3G4T - chains B and H of the 4 polymer chains in the assembly; structure by X-ray diffraction, 2.64 A resolution.

== Chain B ==
Protein: Exodeoxyribonuclease
From: Methanothermobacter thermautotrophicus
Notes: EC 3.1.11.2
UniProt: O26314 (O26314_METTH); residues 1-257 here = UniProt positions 1-257
Chain sequence (265 residues; each row starts with the number of its first residue):
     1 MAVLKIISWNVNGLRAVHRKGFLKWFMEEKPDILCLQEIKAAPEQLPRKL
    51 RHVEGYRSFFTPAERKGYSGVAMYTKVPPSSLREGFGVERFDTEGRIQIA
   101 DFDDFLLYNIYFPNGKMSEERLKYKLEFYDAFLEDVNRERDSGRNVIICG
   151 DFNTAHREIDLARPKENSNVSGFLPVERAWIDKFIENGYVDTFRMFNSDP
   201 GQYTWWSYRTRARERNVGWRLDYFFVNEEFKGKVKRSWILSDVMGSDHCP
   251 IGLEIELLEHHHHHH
Not modelled in the structure: 256-265
Differences from the reference sequence: engineered mutation Ala2 (Thr in O26314); expression tag (258-265)
Bound ions: Mg2+: Glu38 (together with phosphate ion) (shared with 1 residue of chain I)

== Chain H ==
Molecule: 9-nt DNA strand
Sequence (9 nucleotides; row label = number of the first residue in the row):
     1 CGTAXTACG
Not modelled in the structure: 8-9
Modified residues: UPS (2'-deoxy-5'-O-thiophosphonouridine) at position 5
Bound ions: Mg2+: DA7 (together with phosphate ion) (shared with 1 residue of chain A)

== How chain B and chain H interact ==
Pairs across the interface (20):
  Asn12(B) - DT3(H)  sugar contact
  Gly13(B) - DT3(H)  phosphate contact
  Gly13(B) - DA4(H)  phosphate contact
  Leu14(B) - DA4(H)  phosphate contact
  Arg15(B) - DA4(H)  hydrogen bond to the phosphate
  Arg15(B) - UPS_5(H)  salt bridge to the phosphate
  Ala16(B) - DT3(H)  phosphate contact
  Ala16(B) - DA4(H)  hydrogen bond to the phosphate
  Arg19(B) - DA4(H)  salt bridge to the phosphate
  Lys20(B) - DT3(H)  salt bridge to the phosphate
  Lys40(B) - DT3(H)  base contact
  Lys40(B) - DA4(H)  sugar contact
  Gln45(B) - UPS_5(H)  hydrogen bond to the phosphate
  Lys66(B) - UPS_5(H)  salt bridge to the phosphate
  Lys66(B) - DT6(H)  salt bridge to the phosphate
  Gly67(B) - DA4(H)  phosphate contact
  Tyr208(B) - DC1(H)  base contact
  Tyr208(B) - DG2(H)  sugar contact
  Arg209(B) - DC1(H)  phosphate contact
  Arg211(B) - DC1(H)  phosphate contact
Also at the interface, not in a pair above, chain B (15 interface residues in all): Ile39

== Overview ==
The interface between chain B and chain H involves 15 residues on one side and 6 on the other; the contacts
include 3 hydrogen bonds and 5 salt bridges. Polar contacts include Arg15(B)-DA4(H), Ala16(B)-DA4(H) and
Gln45(B)-UPS_5(H).
Chain B is Exodeoxyribonuclease (Methanothermobacter thermautotrophicus) and chain H is a 9-nt DNA strand; the
structure, Mth0212 (WT) in complex with a 7bp dsDNA, was determined by X-ray diffraction (same publication as
3G00, 3G0R, 3G2D, 3G38 and 3G3C).
